4EKQ - chain A; structure by X-ray diffraction, 1.54 A resolution.

# Chain A
Protein: Lysozyme
From: Enterobacteria phage T4
Notes: EC 3.2.1.17
UniProtKB: P00720 (LYS_BPT4); residues 1-164 here = UniProt positions 1-164
Chain sequence (187 residues; numbered -22 to 164; the number before each row is that of its first residue; numbers below 1 keep their minus sign (Met-22 is residue -22)):
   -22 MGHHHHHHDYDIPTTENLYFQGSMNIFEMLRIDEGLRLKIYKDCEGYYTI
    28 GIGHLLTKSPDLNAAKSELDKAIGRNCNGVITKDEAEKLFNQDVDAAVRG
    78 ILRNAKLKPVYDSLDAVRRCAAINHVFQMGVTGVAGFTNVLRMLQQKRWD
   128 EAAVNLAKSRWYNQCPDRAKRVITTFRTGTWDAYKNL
Unresolved in the structure: -22 to -11
Construct notes: expression tag (-22 to 0); engineered mutation Cys21 (Thr in P00720), Asp38 (Ser in P00720), Ala99 (Leu in P00720), His102 (Met in P00720), Val108 (Glu in P00720), Val117 (Ser in P00720), Cys142 (Thr in P00720), Asp144 (Asn in P00720)
Disulfide bonds: Cys21-Cys142
Covalent attachments: beta-mercaptoethanol (BME) linked to Cys97
Small-molecule neighbours:
  - 2-hydroxyethyl disulfide (HED): Thr109, Gly110, Gly113
  - P-nitrophenol (NPO), molecule 1: Phe4, Glu5, Arg8, Ile29, Glu64, Phe67, Asn68
  - P-nitrophenol (NPO), molecule 2: Ile78, Leu84, Val87, Tyr88, Leu91, Ala99, His102, Val103, Val111, Val117, Leu118, Leu121, Leu133, Phe153
Swiss-Prot annotation at these positions:
  - active site (Proton donor/acceptor): Glu11, Asp20
  - binding site (substrate): Leu32, Phe104, Asn132
  - mutagenesis: Glu11 (E11A/F/H/M/N: Complete loss of enzymatic activity; E11N: Loss of 84% of enzymatic activity; E11Q: Complete loss of activity), Asp20 (D20A/N/S/T: Complete loss of enzymatic activity; D20C: Nearly no effet on specific enzymatic activity; D20E/Q: Loss of 99% of enzymatic activity), Thr26 (T26E: Complete loss of activity at neutral pH; covalently bound substrate; T26H: Facilitates transglycosylation more effectively than hydrolysis; covalently bound substrate), Gly30 (G30A: Almost complete loss of enzymatic activity; G30F: Almost complete loss of enzymatic activity. The enzyme is destabilized by 1.5 kcal/mol), Asn132 (N132I: 5-fold decrease in enzymatic activity; N132M/F: 2-fold decrease in enzymatic activity)
From the paper describing this entry:
  - contacts within the chain: His102-Met106 (hydrogen bond)
  - binding site for P-nitrophenol: His102
  - mutagenesis - A99L: decreased catalytic activity
  - mutagenesis - A99L (5.6 kcal/mol): increased stability
  - mutagenesis - M106A (1.8-fold), M106D (2.1-fold), L118Q (3.3-fold): increased catalytic activity
  - mutagenesis - M106A (0.1 kcal/mol), M106D (0.5 kcal/mol), L118Q (0.7 kcal/mol): decreased stability
  - mutagenesis - V103N, L121Q: abolished expression

# Summary
Bound to chain A: P-nitrophenol and 2-hydroxyethyl disulfide. Curated annotation (UniProt) lists active-site
residues Glu11 and Asp20, 3 substrate-binding residues and 5 mutagenesis sites. The paper reports a binding
site for P-nitrophenol at His102; M106A, M106D and L118Q increase catalytic activity; 6 substitutions were
tested in all.
Chain A is Lysozyme (Enterobacteria phage T4); the structure, T4 Lysozyme L99A/M102H with 4-Nitrophenol Bound,
was determined by X-ray diffraction together with 4E97, 4EKP, 4EKR and 4EKS from the same study.
